PDB entry 4NNW | X-ray diffraction, 2.60 A resolution | chains M and b of the 28 polymer chains in the assembly

# Chain M
Protein: Proteasome subunit beta type-7
From: Saccharomyces cerevisiae S288c
UniProt: P30657 (PSB7_YEAST); residues -12 to 233 here correspond to UniProt positions 21-266 (UniProt number = residue number + 33)
Amino-acid sequence (246 residues; each row starts with the number of its first residue; numbers below 1 keep their minus sign (Thr-12 is residue -12)):
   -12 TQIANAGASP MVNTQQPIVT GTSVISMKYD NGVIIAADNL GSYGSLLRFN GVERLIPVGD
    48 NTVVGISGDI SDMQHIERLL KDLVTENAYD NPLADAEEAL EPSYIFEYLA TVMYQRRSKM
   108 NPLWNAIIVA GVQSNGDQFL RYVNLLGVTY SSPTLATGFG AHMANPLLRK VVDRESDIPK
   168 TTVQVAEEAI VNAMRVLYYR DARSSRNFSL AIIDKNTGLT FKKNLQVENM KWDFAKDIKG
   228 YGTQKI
Unresolved in the structure: -12 to 0

# Chain b
Protein: Proteasome subunit beta type-1
From: Saccharomyces cerevisiae S288c
UniProt: P38624 (PSB1_YEAST); residues 1-196 here correspond to UniProt positions 20-215 (UniProt number = residue number + 19)
Amino-acid sequence (196 residues; row label = number of the first residue in the row):
     1 TSIMAVTFKD GVILGADSRT TTGAYIANRV TDKLTRVHDK IWCCRSGSAA DTQAIADIVQ
    61 YHLELYTSQY GTPSTETAAS VFKELCYENK DNLTAGIIVA GYDDKNKGEV YTIPLGGSVH
   121 KLPYAIAGSG STFIYGYCDK NFRENMSKEE TVDFIKHSLS QAIKWDGSSG GVIRMVVLTA
   181 AGVERLIFYP DEYEQL
Glycans and other covalent adducts: PHQ-Leu-Leu-Leu-ketoaldehyde, bound form (2MK) linked to Thr1
Residues lining bound ligands: PHQ-Leu-Leu-Leu-ketoaldehyde, bound form (2MK; N-[(benzyloxy)carbonyl]-L-leucyl-N-[(2R,3S)-1,2-dihydroxy-5-methylhexan-3-yl]-L-leucinamide): Arg19, Thr20, Thr21, Thr22, Thr31, Lys33, Arg45, Ser46, Gly47, Ser48, Ala49, Thr52, Ser129, Ser168
Curated features (UniProtKB/Swiss-Prot):
  - active site: Thr1 (Nucleophile)

# How chain M and chain b interact
Pairs across the interface - 62 pairs, chain M then chain b:
  Ser32(M) with Trp165(b); Asp166(b); Gly167(b), hydrogen bond (backbone-backbone)
  Leu33(M) with Phe133(b), hydrophobic; Trp165(b)
  Leu34(M) with Lys164(b); Trp165(b), hydrogen bond (backbone-backbone); Asp166(b); Gly167(b)
  Arg35(M) with Trp165(b)
  Phe146(M) with Ala24(b); Tyr25(b), hydrophobic
  Tyr185(M) with Glu194(b), hydrogen bond
  Tyr186(M) with Ile26(b); Arg29(b)
  Arg187(M) with Ala24(b); Tyr25(b); Ile26(b), hydrogen bond (backbone-backbone); Ala27(b), hydrogen bond (side chain-backbone); Asn28(b)
  Asp188(M) with Ala24(b); Ile26(b)
  Ala189(M) with Arg19(b); Thr21(b); Ala24(b), hydrogen bond (backbone-backbone); Ile26(b); Gly167(b)
  Arg190(M) with Gly167(b)
  Arg193(M) with Asp191(b), salt bridge; Glu194(b), salt bridge
  Lys218(M) with Arg29(b), hydrogen bond (backbone-side chain)
  Trp219(M) with Arg29(b); Gly171(b); Val172(b), hydrophobic; Tyr189(b); Pro190(b)
  Asp220(M) with Tyr189(b)
  Phe221(M) with Arg29(b); Val30(b), hydrophobic
  Ala222(M) with Val30(b), hydrophobic; Arg174(b), hydrogen bond (backbone-side chain); Ile187(b), hydrophobic
  Lys223(M) with Ile187(b); Tyr189(b)
  Ile225(M) with Val30(b); Arg174(b), hydrogen bond (backbone-side chain)
  Lys226(M) with Asp32(b)
  Gly227(M) with Asp32(b), hydrogen bond (backbone-side chain)
  Tyr228(M) with Thr35(b); Arg45(b); Gln53(b); Ala56(b); Asp57(b), hydrogen bond
  Gln231(M) with Asp32(b); Leu34(b); Thr35(b); Arg36(b), hydrogen bond (side chain-backbone); Trp42(b); Arg185(b)
  Ile233(M) with Trp42(b); Val183(b), hydrophobic; Arg185(b), hydrogen bond (backbone-side chain)
Also at the interface, not in a pair above, chain M (26 interface residues in all): Met150, Met217
Also at the interface, not in a pair above, chain b (36 interface residues in all): Gly23, Ile163, Ser168

# Overview
Chain M and chain b form an interface of 26 and 36 residues respectively, with 13 hydrogen bonds and 2 salt
bridges. Polar pairs include Arg193(M)-Asp191(b), Arg193(M)-Glu194(b) and Tyr185(M)-Glu194(b).
PHQ-Leu-Leu-Leu-ketoaldehyde, bound form is covalently linked to Thr1(b). From UniProt: active-site residue
Thr1(b) on chain b.
Here chain M is Proteasome subunit beta type-7 and chain b is Proteasome subunit beta type-1, both from
Saccharomyces cerevisiae S288c. Entry 4NNW (yCP in complex with Z-Leu-Leu-Leu-ketoaldehyde) was determined by
X-ray diffraction (same publication as 4NNN, 4NO1, 4NO6, 4NO8 and 4NO9).
